6KJ8 - chains A and B of the 6 polymer chains in the assembly; structure by X-ray diffraction, 3.01 A resolution.

[Chain A]
Name: Aspartate carbamoyltransferase catalytic subunit
From: Escherichia coli K-12
Notes: EC 2.1.3.2
UniProt: P0A786 (PYRB_ECOLI); residues 1-310 here correspond to UniProt positions 2-311 (UniProt number = residue number + 1)
Chain sequence (310 residues; each row starts with the number of its first residue):
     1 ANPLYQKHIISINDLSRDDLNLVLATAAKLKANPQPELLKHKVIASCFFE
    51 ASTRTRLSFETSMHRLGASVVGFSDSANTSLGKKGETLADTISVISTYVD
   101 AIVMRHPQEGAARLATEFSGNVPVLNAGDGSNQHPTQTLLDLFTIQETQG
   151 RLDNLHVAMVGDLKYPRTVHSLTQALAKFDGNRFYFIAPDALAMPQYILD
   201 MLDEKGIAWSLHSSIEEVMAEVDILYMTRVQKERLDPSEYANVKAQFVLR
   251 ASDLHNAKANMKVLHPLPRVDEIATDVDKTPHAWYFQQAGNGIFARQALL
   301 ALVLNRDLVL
Not modelled in the structure: 76-83, 310
Construct notes: engineered mutation Pro-166 (Gly167 in P0A786)
Swiss-Prot annotation at these positions:
  - binding site (carbamoyl phosphate): Arg-54, Thr-55, Arg-105, His-134, Gln-137, Leu-267, Pro-268
  - binding site (L-aspartate): Lys-84, Arg-167, Arg-229
Reported in the primary citation:
  - conformationally variable residues (side-chain flip): Arg-167
  - mutagenesis - C47A/G166P/A241C, C47A/G128A/G130A/A241C, G166P: abolished catalytic activity
  - contacts within the chain: Ala-127/Arg-167 (proposed by the authors, not directly observed)
  - mutagenesis - G166P, R167A: unchanged binding to CP

[Chain B]
Name: Aspartate carbamoyltransferase regulatory chain
From: Escherichia coli K-12
UniProt: P0A7F3 (PYRI_ECOLI); numbering as in UniProt (aligned over 1-153)
Chain sequence (153 residues; each row starts with the number of its first residue):
     1 MTHDNKLQVEAIKRGTVIDHIPAQIGFKLLSLFKLTETDQRITIGLNLPS
    51 GEMGRKDLIKIENTFLSEDQVDQLALYAPQATVNRIDNYEVVGKSRPSLP
   101 ERIDNVLVCPNSNCISHAEPVSSSFAVRKRANDIALKCKYCEKEFSHNVV
   151 LAN
Not modelled in the structure: 1-12, 49-54
Swiss-Prot annotation at these positions:
  - binding site (Zn(2+)): Cys-109, Cys-114, Cys-138, Cys-141
Metal / ion sites: Zn2+: Cys-109, Cys-114, Cys-138, Cys-141

[How chain A and chain B interact]
Pairs across the interface (35):
  Ser-11(A) / Glu-142(B)  hydrogen bond
  Thr-87(A) / Ala-118(B)
  Thr-87(A) / Glu-119(B)
  Thr-87(A) / Pro-120(B)
  Leu-88(A) / Ile-115(B)  hydrophobic
  Leu-88(A) / Glu-119(B)  hydrogen bond (backbone-side chain)
  Ala-89(A) / Glu-119(B)  hydrogen bond (backbone-side chain)
  Ala-89(A) / Pro-120(B)  hydrophobic
  His-106(A) / Ile-115(B)
  Pro-107(A) / Asn-113(B)  hydrogen bond (backbone-side chain)
  Gln-108(A) / Asn-113(B)
  Gln-108(A) / Ile-115(B)
  Glu-109(A) / Asn-111(B)  hydrogen bond
  Glu-109(A) / Asn-113(B)  hydrogen bond
  Glu-109(A) / Cys-114(B)
  Glu-109(A) / Ile-115(B)  hydrogen bond (backbone-backbone)
  Glu-109(A) / Cys-141(B)
  Gly-110(A) / Ile-115(B)
  Gly-110(A) / Tyr-140(B)
  Ala-111(A) / Ile-115(B)
  Arg-113(A) / Lys-139(B)  hydrogen bond (side chain-backbone)
  Arg-113(A) / Tyr-140(B)
  Arg-113(A) / Glu-142(B)  salt bridge
  Leu-114(A) / Ile-115(B)  hydrophobic
  Leu-114(A) / Glu-119(B)
  Leu-114(A) / Val-121(B)  hydrophobic
  Glu-117(A) / Val-121(B)
  Glu-117(A) / Lys-139(B)  salt bridge
  Glu-117(A) / Tyr-140(B)  hydrogen bond
  Phe-118(A) / Pro-120(B)
  Phe-118(A) / Val-121(B)  hydrophobic
  Ser-131(A) / Lys-143(B)  hydrogen bond
  Asn-132(A) / Tyr-140(B)
  Asn-132(A) / Cys-141(B)
  Asn-132(A) / Glu-142(B)  hydrogen bond
Also at the interface, not in a pair above, chain A (18 interface residues in all): Asn-13, Gln-133

[Overview]
The interface between chain A and chain B involves 18 residues on one side and 13 on the other; the contacts
include 11 hydrogen bonds and 2 salt bridges. Polar pairs include Arg-113(A)/Glu-142(B), Glu-117(A)/Lys-139(B)
and Ser-11(A)/Glu-142(B). From the paper: C47A/G166P/A241C, C47A/G128A/G130A/A241C and G166P of chain A
abolish catalytic activity; conformational variability at Arg-167(A).
Here chain A is Aspartate carbamoyltransferase catalytic subunit and chain B is Aspartate carbamoyltransferase
regulatory chain, both from Escherichia coli K-12. Entry 6KJ8 (E. coli ATCase holoenzyme mutant - G166P
(catalytic chain)) was determined by X-ray diffraction (same publication as 6KJ7, 6KJ9 and 6KJA).
